Entry 6DVB (X-ray diffraction, 3.80 A resolution); this record covers chains C and I of the 9 polymer chains in the assembly.

Chain C:
Name: DNA-directed RNA polymerase subunit beta
Source organism: Mycobacterium tuberculosis (strain ATCC 25618 / H37Rv)
Notes: EC 2.7.7.6
UniProt: P9WGY9 (RPOB_MYCTU); residues 1-1178 here = UniProt positions 1-1178
Sequence (1178 residues; numbered 1 to 1178; the number before each row is that of its first residue):
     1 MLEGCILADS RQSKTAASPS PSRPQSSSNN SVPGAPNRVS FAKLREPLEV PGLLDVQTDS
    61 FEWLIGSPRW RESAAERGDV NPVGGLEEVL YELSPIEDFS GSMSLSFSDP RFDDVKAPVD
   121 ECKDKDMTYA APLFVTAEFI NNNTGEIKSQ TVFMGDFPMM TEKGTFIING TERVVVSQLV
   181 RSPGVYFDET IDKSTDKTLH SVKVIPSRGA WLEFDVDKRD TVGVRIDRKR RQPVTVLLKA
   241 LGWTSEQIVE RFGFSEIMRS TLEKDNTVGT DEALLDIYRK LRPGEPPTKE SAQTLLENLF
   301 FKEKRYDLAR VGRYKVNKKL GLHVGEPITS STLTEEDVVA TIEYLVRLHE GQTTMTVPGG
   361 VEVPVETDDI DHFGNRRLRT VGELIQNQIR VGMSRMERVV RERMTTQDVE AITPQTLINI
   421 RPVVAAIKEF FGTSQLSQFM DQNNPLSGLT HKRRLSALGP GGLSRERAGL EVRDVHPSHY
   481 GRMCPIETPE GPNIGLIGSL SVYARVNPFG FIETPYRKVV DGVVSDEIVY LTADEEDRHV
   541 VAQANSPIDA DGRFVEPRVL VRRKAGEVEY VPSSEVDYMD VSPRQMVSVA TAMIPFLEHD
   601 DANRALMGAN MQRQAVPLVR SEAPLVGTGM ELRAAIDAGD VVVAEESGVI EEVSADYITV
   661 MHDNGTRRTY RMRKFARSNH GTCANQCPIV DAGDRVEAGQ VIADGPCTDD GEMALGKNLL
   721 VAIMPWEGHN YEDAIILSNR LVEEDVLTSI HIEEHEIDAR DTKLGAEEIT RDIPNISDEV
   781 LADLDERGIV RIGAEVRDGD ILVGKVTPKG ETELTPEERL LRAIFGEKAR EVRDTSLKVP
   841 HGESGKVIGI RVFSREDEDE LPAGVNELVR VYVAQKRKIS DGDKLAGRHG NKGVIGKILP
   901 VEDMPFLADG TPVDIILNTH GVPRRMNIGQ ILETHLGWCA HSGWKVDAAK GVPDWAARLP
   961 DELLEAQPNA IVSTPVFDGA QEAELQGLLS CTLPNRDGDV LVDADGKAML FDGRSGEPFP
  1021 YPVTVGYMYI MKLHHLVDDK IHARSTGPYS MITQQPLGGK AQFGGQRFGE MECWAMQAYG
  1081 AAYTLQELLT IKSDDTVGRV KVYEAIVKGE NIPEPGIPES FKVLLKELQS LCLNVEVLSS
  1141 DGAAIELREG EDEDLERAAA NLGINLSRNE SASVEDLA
Disordered / not traced: 1-27, 1154-1178
UniProt features mapped onto this chain:
  - natural variant: Val-423 (V423A: In strain: vr1), Leu-436 (L436P: In strain: vr2), Ser-437 (S437T: In strain: vr3), Gln-438 to Asp-441 (sequence variant, change not given here; In strain: RJ49), Gln-438 (Q438L: In strain: vr4), Phe-439 (F439V: In strain: RJ37), Met-440 to Asn-443 (deletion: In strain: RJ55), Asp-441 (D441V: In strain: vr3), Leu-449 to Lys-452 (sequence variant, change not given here; In strain: RJ48), His-451 (H451D: In strain: vr5; H451L: In strain: SP28; H451N: In strain: vr6; H451P: In strain: vr8; H451Q: In strain: vr1; H451R: In strain: vr7), Ser-456 (S456L: In strain: vr11 and RJ37; S456Q: In strain: vr9; S456W: In strain: vr10), Leu-458 (L458P: In strain: vr12 and SP22)
  - mutagenesis: Glu-138 (E138R: Weakens interaction with TRCF and CarD), Ile-147 (I147A: Weakens interaction with TRCF and CarD), Lys-148 (K148A: Does not affect association with TRCF, but weakens interaction with CarD), Ser-149 (S149A: Does not affect association with TRCF, but weakens interaction with CarD)

Chain I:
Molecule: 5-nt RNA strand
Sequence (5 nucleotides; numbered 3 to 7; the number before each row is that of its first residue):
     3 CUCGA

Chain C / chain I interface:
Contacting residue pairs (17):
  Gln-435(C) with C3(I), sugar contact
  Leu-458(C) with U4(I), phosphate contact
  Arg-465(C) with C3(I), hydrogen bond to the phosphate; U4(I), salt bridge to the phosphate
  Pro-489(C) with C5(I), phosphate contact
  Glu-490(C) with A7(I), phosphate contact
  Asn-493(C) with U4(I), hydrogen bond to the phosphate; C5(I), hydrogen bond to the phosphate
  Ile-497(C) with U4(I), phosphate contact
  Arg-613(C) with C5(I), salt bridge to the phosphate
  Gln-614(C) with C5(I), phosphate contact; G6(I), sugar contact
  Lys-884(C) with G6(I), hydrogen bond to the phosphate; A7(I), salt bridge to the phosphate
  Lys-892(C) with A7(I), salt bridge to the phosphate
  His-1035(C) with G6(I), sugar contact
  Lys-1040(C) with G6(I), hydrogen bond to the sugar
Interface residues without a listed pair, chain C (15 interface residues in all): Gln-438, Arg-454

In short:
Chain C and chain I form an interface of 15 and 5 residues respectively, with 5 hydrogen bonds and 4 salt
bridges. Polar contacts include Lys-1040(C)/G6(I), Arg-465(C)/C3(I) and Asn-493(C)/U4(I). UniProt lists 4
mutagenesis sites on chain C.
Here chain C is DNA-directed RNA polymerase subunit beta (Mycobacterium tuberculosis (strain ATCC 25618 /
H37Rv)) and chain I is a 5-nt RNA strand. Entry 6DVB (Crystal structure of Mycobacterium tuberculosis
transcription initiation complex(ECF sigma factor L) containing 5nt RNA with 5nt ...) was determined by X-ray
diffraction together with 6DV9, 6DVC, 6DVD and 6DVE from the same study.
